Entry 1NQA (X-ray diffraction, 2.20 A resolution); this record covers chains P and Q of the 4 polymer chains in the assembly.

[Chain P (and Q)]
Molecule: Glyceraldehyde 3-phosphate dehydrogenase
Organism: Geobacillus stearothermophilus
Notes: EC 1.2.1.12; chain Q of this document is another copy of the same molecule, construct and numbering; everything in this record applies to it too
UniProtKB: P00362 (G3P_BACST); the construct lacks a stretch of the UniProt sequence and is renumbered around it, so the offset changes along the chain: 0-34 = UniProt 1-35; 36-122 = UniProt 36-122; 123-138 = UniProt 124-139; 139-188 = UniProt 141-190; 1 more segments
Chain sequence (334 residues; each row starts with the number of its first residue; note: 2 numbers in that range are skipped by the numbering (no residue carries them; nothing is unmodelled there); numbering starts at 0):
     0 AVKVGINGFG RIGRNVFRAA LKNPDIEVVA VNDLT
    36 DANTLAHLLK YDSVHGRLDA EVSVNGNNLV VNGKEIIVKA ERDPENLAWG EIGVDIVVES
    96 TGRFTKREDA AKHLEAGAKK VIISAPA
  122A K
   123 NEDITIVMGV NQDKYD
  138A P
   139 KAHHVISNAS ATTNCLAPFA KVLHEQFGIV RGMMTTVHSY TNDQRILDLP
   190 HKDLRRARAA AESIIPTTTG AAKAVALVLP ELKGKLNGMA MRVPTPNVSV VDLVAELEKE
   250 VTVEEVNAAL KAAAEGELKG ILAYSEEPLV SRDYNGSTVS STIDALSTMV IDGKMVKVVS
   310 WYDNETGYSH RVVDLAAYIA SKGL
Construct notes: engineered mutation Ala149 (Cys151 in P00362)
Ligand contacts:
  - glyceraldehyde-3-phosphate (G3H): Ser148, Ala149, Thr150, His176, Thr179, Asp181, Arg195, Arg231, Tyr311, Asn313
  - NAD (nicotinamide-adenine-dinucleotide): Asn6, Gly7, Phe8, Gly9, Arg10, Ile11, Asn31, Asp32, Leu33, Glu76, Arg77, Ser95, Thr96, Gly97, Arg98, Phe99, Thr100, Ser119, Ala120, Ala149, His176, Thr179, Asn180, Asn313, Glu314, Tyr317
What the authors report for this chain:
  - catalytic residues: His176 (proposed by the authors, not directly observed)
  - binding site for glyceraldehyde-3-phosphate: Ala149, His176, Thr179, Arg195, Arg231
  - mutagenesis - C149A: abolished catalytic activity

[How chain P and chain Q interact]
Pairs across the interface (56):
  Arg10(P) - Asp186(Q)  salt bridge
  Arg13(P) - Asp186(Q)  hydrogen bond (side chain-backbone)
  Thr39(P) - Leu193(Q)
  His42(P) - Leu193(Q)
  Leu43(P) - Leu187(Q)
  Leu43(P) - Pro188(Q)
  Tyr46(P) - Asp186(Q)
  Tyr46(P) - Arg197(Q)
  Asp47(P) - Asp186(Q)
  Asp47(P) - Arg197(Q)
  Ser48(P) - Asp186(Q)  hydrogen bond
  Ser48(P) - Arg197(Q)  hydrogen bond
  Ser48(P) - Ala198(Q)
  Tyr178(P) - Ile184(Q)  hydrophobic
  Tyr178(P) - Leu185(Q)
  Tyr178(P) - Ala200(Q)
  Tyr178(P) - Glu201(Q)
  Thr179(P) - Ile184(Q)
  Thr179(P) - Leu185(Q)
  Asn180(P) - Ile184(Q)
  Asn180(P) - Leu185(Q)  hydrogen bond (side chain-backbone)
  Asn180(P) - Asp186(Q)
  Asn180(P) - Leu187(Q)
  Gln182(P) - Ile184(Q)
  Arg183(P) - Ile184(Q)
  Ile184(P) - Tyr178(Q)  hydrophobic
  Ile184(P) - Thr179(Q)
  Ile184(P) - Asn180(Q)
  Ile184(P) - Gln182(Q)
  Ile184(P) - Arg183(Q)
  Ile184(P) - Ile184(Q)  hydrophobic
  Leu185(P) - Arg10(Q)
  Leu185(P) - Tyr178(Q)
  Leu185(P) - Thr179(Q)
  Leu185(P) - Asn180(Q)  hydrogen bond (backbone-side chain)
  Leu185(P) - Pro235(Q)
  Asp186(P) - Arg10(Q)
  Asp186(P) - Arg13(Q)  hydrogen bond (backbone-side chain)
  Asp186(P) - Tyr46(Q)
  Asp186(P) - Asp47(Q)
  Asp186(P) - Ser48(Q)  hydrogen bond
  Leu187(P) - Asn180(Q)
  Pro188(P) - Asp32(Q)
  Pro188(P) - Leu43(Q)
  Leu193(P) - His42(Q)
  Arg197(P) - Tyr46(Q)  hydrogen bond (side chain-backbone)
  Arg197(P) - Asp47(Q)
  Arg197(P) - Ser48(Q)  hydrogen bond
  Ala198(P) - Ser48(Q)
  Ala199(P) - Ile184(Q)  hydrophobic
  Ala200(P) - Tyr178(Q)
  Ala200(P) - Ala200(Q)  hydrophobic
  Glu201(P) - Pro235(Q)
  Glu201(P) - Arg281(Q)  salt bridge
  Pro235(P) - Leu185(Q)
  Pro235(P) - Glu201(Q)
Interface residues without a listed pair, chain P (31 interface residues in all): Asp32, Thr34, Asn38, His190, Ala196, Glu314
Interface residues without a listed pair, chain Q (29 interface residues in all): Thr34, Thr39, Val49, Ala196

[In short]
31 residues of chain P and 29 residues of chain Q are in contact; the contacts include 9 hydrogen bonds and 2
salt bridges. Polar contacts include Arg10(P)-Asp186(Q), Glu201(P)-Arg281(Q) and Arg13(P)-Asp186(Q). Chain P
binds NAD and glyceraldehyde-3-phosphate. From the paper: the catalytic residue His176(P); C149A of chain P
abolishes catalytic activity.
Chain P and chain Q are both Glyceraldehyde 3-phosphate dehydrogenase (Geobacillus stearothermophilus); the
structure, Glyceraldehyde-3-Phosphate Dehydrogenase Mutant With Cys 149 Replaced By Ala Complexed With Nad+
and D-Glyceraldehyde-3-Phosphate, was determined by X-ray diffraction together with 1NPT, 1NQ5 and 1NQO from
the same study.
